6WHW - chains A and B of the 4 polymer chains in the assembly; structure by electron microscopy, 4.09 A resolution (low resolution: residue-level contacts below are approximate; hydrogen-bond / salt-bridge calls are withheld).

== Chain A ==
Name: Ionotropic glutamate receptor , NMDA receptor GluN1b
Source organism: Rattus norvegicus
Amino-acid sequence (959 residues; row label = number of the first residue in the row):
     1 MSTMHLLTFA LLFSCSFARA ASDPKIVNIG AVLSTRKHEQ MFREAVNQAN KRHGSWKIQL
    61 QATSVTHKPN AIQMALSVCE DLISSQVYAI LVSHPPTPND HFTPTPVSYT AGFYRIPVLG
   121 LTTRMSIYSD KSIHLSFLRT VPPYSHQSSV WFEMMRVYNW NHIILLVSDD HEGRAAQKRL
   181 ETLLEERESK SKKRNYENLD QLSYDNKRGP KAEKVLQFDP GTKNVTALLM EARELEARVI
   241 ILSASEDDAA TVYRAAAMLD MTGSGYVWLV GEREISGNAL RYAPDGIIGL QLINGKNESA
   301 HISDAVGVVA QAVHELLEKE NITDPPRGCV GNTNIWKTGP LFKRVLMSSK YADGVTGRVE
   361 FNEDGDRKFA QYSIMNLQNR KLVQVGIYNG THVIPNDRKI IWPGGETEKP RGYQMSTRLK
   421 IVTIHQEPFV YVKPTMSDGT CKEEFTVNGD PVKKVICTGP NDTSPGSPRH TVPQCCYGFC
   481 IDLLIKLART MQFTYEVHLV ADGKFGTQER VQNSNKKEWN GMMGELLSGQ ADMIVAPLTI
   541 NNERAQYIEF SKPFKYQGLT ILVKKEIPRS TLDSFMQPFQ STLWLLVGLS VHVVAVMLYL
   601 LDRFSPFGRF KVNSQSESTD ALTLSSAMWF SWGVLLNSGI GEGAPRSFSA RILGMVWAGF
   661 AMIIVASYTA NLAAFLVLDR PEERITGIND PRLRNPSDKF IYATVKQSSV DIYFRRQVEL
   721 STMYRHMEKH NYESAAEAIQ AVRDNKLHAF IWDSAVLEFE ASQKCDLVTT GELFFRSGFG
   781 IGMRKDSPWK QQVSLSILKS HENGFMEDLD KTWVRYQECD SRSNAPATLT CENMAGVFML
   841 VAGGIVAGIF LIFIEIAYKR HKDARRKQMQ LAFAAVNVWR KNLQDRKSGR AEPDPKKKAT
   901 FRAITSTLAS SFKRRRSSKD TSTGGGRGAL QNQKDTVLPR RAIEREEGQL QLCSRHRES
Unresolved in the structure: 1-24, 53-57, 95-102, 191-203, 606-622, 863-959
Disulfide bonds: Cys79-Cys329, Cys441-Cys475, Cys457-Cys476, Cys765-Cys819

== Chain B ==
Name: Ionotropic glutamate receptor , NMDA receptor GluN2B
Source organism: Rattus norvegicus
Amino-acid sequence (883 residues; each row starts with the number of its first residue; numbers below 1 keep their minus sign (Met-30 is residue -30)):
   -30 MGTMRLFLLA VLFLFSFARA TGWSHPQFEK GGGSGGGSGG SAWSHPQFEK GALVPRGRSQ
    30 KSPPSIGIAV ILVGTSDEVA IKDAHEKDDF HHLSVVPRVE LVAMNETDPK SIITRICDLM
    90 SDRKIQGVVF ADDTDQEAIA QILDFISAQT LTPILGIHGG SSMIMADKDE SSMFFQFGPS
   150 IEQQASVMLN IMEEYDWYIF SIVTTYFPGY QDFVNKIRST IENSFVGWEL EEVLLLDMSL
   210 DDGDSKIQNQ LKKLQSPIIL LYCTKEEATY IFEVANSVGL TGYGYTWIVP SLVAGDTDTV
   270 PSEFPTGLIS VSYDEWDYGL PARVRDGIAI ITTAASDMLS EHSFIPEPKS SCYNTHEKRI
   330 YQSNMLNRYL INVTFEGRDL SFSEDGYQMH PKLVIILLNK ERKWERVGKW KDKSLQMKYY
   390 VWPRMCPETE EQEDDHLSIV TLEEAPFVIV ESVDPLSGTC MRNTVPCQKR IISENKTDEE
   450 PGYIKKCCKG FCIDILKKIS KSVKFTYDLY LVTNGKHGKK INGTWNGMIG EVVMKRAYMA
   510 VGSLTINEER SEVVDFSVPF IETGISVMVS RSNGTVSPSA FLEPFSACVW VMMFVMLLIV
   570 SAVAVFVFEY FSPVGYNRSL ADGREPGGPS FTIGKAIWLL WGLVFNNSVP VQNPKGTTSK
   630 IMVSVWAFFA VIFLASYTAN LAAFMIQEEY VDQVSGLSDK KFQRPNDFSP PFRFGTVPNG
   690 STERNIRNNY AEMHAYMGKF NQRGVDDALL SLKTGKLDAF IYDAAVLNYM AGRDEGCKLV
   750 TIGSGKVFAS TGYGIAIQKD SGWKRQVDLA ILQLFGDGEM EELEALWLTG ICHNEKNEVM
   810 SSQLDIDNMA GVFYMLGAAM ALSLITFISE HLFYWQFRHS FMG
Unresolved in the structure: -30 to 33, 395-402, 581-599, 846-852
Disulfide bonds: Cys86-Cys321, Cys429-Cys456, Cys436-Cys457
Glycans and other covalent adducts: N-acetylglucosamine (NAG) linked to Asn542
Small-molecule neighbours: QGP ((2S)-2-amino-3-[2',4'-dichloro-4-hydroxy-5-(phosphonomethyl)biphenyl-3-yl]propanoic acid): Glu413, Ala414, Pro415, His486, Ser512, Leu513, Thr514, Arg519, Gly689, Ser690, Thr691, Tyr731, Asp732, Val735, Tyr762
Reported in the primary citation:
  - conformationally variable residues: Gln662

== Chain A / chain B interface ==
Pairs across the interface (72):
  Asn70(A) with Tyr322(B)
  Ile72(A) with Gln118(B); Cys321(B)
  Leu76(A) with Ile82(B)
  Glu80(A) with Lys79(B)
  Pro106(A) with Phe114(B)
  Tyr109(A) with Gln110(B); Ile111(B); Phe114(B)
  Phe113(A) with Pro78(B); Ala107(B)
  Lys131(A) with Pro177(B)
  Ser132(A) with Pro177(B)
  Ile133(A) with Gln110(B); Met134(B); Asp136(B)
  Cys329(A) with Asp77(B); Lys79(B)
  Val330(A) with Asp77(B)
  Gly331(A) with Asp77(B)
  Arg344(A) with Ser208(B); Asp210(B)
  Asn515(A) with Asn192(B); Ser193(B)
  Lys516(A) with Asn192(B)
  Lys517(A) with Asn192(B); Phe194(B)
  Gln577(A) with Gln812(B)
  Pro578(A) with Gln812(B); Leu813(B)
  Phe579(A) with Gln812(B)
  Gln580(A) with Gln812(B); Leu813(B); Asp814(B)
  Thr582(A) with Asp814(B); Ile815(B)
  Leu583(A) with Ile815(B)
  Leu586(A) with Ile815(B); Phe822(B)
  Val593(A) with Met829(B)
  Val594(A) with Met829(B)
  Met597(A) with Met829(B); Ser832(B)
  Phe604(A) with Phe836(B)
  Asn637(A) with Asn616(B)
  Gly641(A) with Pro619(B)
  Gly643(A) with Val618(B)
  Ser649(A) with Ser832(B); Thr835(B)
  Met655(A) with Trp607(B); Trp610(B)
  Val656(A) with Ala828(B)
  Gly659(A) with Phe614(B)
  Phe660(A) with Val821(B); Phe822(B)
  Met662(A) with Phe614(B)
  Ile663(A) with Tyr646(B); Val821(B)
  Ser667(A) with Leu650(B); Met818(B)
  Thr669(A) with Thr647(B)
  Ala670(A) with Leu650(B)
  Asn671(A) with Met654(B)
  Ala674(A) with Met654(B); Ile655(B)
  Leu678(A) with Ile655(B); Glu807(B); Val808(B); Met809(B)
  Pro691(A) with Ile800(B)
  Asn695(A) with Glu744(B)
  Val718(A) with Arg431(B)
Interface residues without a listed pair, chain A (67 interface residues in all): Thr105, Thr110, Tyr114, Thr333, Leu601, Phe630, Val634, Glu642, Ala644, Phe648, Arg651, Ile652, Leu653, Ala658, Ile664, Ala666, Ala673, Phe675, Glu719, Ser721
Interface residues without a listed pair, chain B (66 interface residues in all): Glu75, Thr76, Thr83, Phe176, Leu209, Asn323, Thr324, Lys458, Phe550, Ile606, Ser617, Leu643, Ala651, Leu795, Ser810, Ser811, Leu825, Leu831

== In short ==
The interface between chain A and chain B involves 67 residues on one side and 66 on the other. Bound to chain
B: compound QGP. N-acetylglucosamine is covalently linked to Asn542(B). From the paper: conformational
variability at Gln662(B).
Here chain A is Ionotropic glutamate receptor , NMDA receptor GluN1b and chain B is Ionotropic glutamate
receptor , NMDA receptor GluN2B, both from Rattus norvegicus. Entry 6WHW (GluN1b-GluN2B NMDA receptor in
complex with GluN2B antagonist SDZ 220-040, class 1) was determined by electron microscopy, deposited together
with 6USU, 6USV, 6WHR, 6WHS, 6WHT, 6WHU and 5 further entries.
